Entry 7UIO (electron microscopy, 3.30 A resolution); this record covers chains B and GA of the 80 polymer chains in the assembly.

== Chain B ==
Molecule: 37-nt DNA strand
Sequence (37 nucleotides; numbered 4 to 40; the number before each row is that of its first residue):
     4 CGTACGACGT CAGTCAGTCG GGAGGACTGT CCTCCGG

== Chain GA ==
Molecule: Regulatory protein GAL4
From: Saccharomyces cerevisiae S288C
UniProt: P04386 (GAL4_YEAST); residues 1-147 here = UniProt positions 1-147
Chain sequence (147 residues; each row starts with the number of its first residue):
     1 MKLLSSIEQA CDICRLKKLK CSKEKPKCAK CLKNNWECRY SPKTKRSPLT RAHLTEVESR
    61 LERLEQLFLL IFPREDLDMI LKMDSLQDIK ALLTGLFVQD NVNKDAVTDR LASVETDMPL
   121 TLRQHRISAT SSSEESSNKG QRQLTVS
Unresolved in the structure: 1-7, 97-147
Ligand contacts:
  - Zn2+ (ZN), molecule 1: Cys11, Cys14, Cys21, Cys28, Tyr40
  - Zn2+ (ZN), molecule 2: Cys11, Cys28, Cys31, Cys38, Tyr40
UniProt features mapped onto this chain:
  - DNA-binding region: Cys11 to Cys38 (Zn(2)-C6 fungal-type)
  - binding site (Zn(2+)): Cys11, Cys14, Cys21, Cys28, Cys31, Cys38
  - mutagenesis: Pro26 (P26L: Loss of DNA-binding)

== Interface between chain B and chain GA ==
Residue-residue contacts - 14 pairs, chain B then chain GA:
  DT33(B) - Leu49(GA)  sugar contact
  DC35(B) - Arg15(GA)  hydrogen bond to the phosphate
  DT36(B) - Glu8(GA)  sugar contact
  DT36(B) - Gln9(GA)  phosphate contact
  DT36(B) - Ala10(GA)  hydrogen bond to the phosphate
  DT36(B) - Arg15(GA)  salt bridge to the phosphate
  DT36(B) - Lys23(GA)  phosphate contact
  DC37(B) - Lys18(GA)  base contact
  DC37(B) - Leu19(GA)  sugar contact
  DC37(B) - Lys20(GA)  sugar contact
  DC37(B) - Cys21(GA)  hydrogen bond to the phosphate
  DC37(B) - Lys23(GA)  salt bridge to the phosphate
  DC38(B) - Lys18(GA)  hydrogen bond to the base
  DC38(B) - Lys20(GA)  phosphate contact
Also at the interface, not in a pair above, chain B (7 interface residues in all): DC34, DG39
Also at the interface, not in a pair above, chain GA (11 interface residues in all): Arg46

== Summary ==
7 residues of chain B and 11 residues of chain GA are in contact, with 4 hydrogen bonds and 2 salt bridges.
Polar pairs include DC38(B)-Lys18(GA), DC35(B)-Arg15(GA) and DT36(B)-Ala10(GA). Ligands of chain GA: Zn2+.
Here chain B is a 37-nt DNA strand and chain GA is Regulatory protein GAL4 (Saccharomyces cerevisiae S288C).
Entry 7UIO (Mediator-PIC Early (Composite Model)) was determined by electron microscopy, deposited together
with 7UI9, 7UIC, 7UIF, 7UIG, 7UIK and 7UIL.
